Entry 7S4J (electron microscopy, 2.16 A resolution); this record covers chains G and F of the 9 polymer chains in the assembly.

Chain G:
Molecule: Ammonia monooxygenase/methane monooxygenase, subunit C family protein
Organism: Methylococcus capsulatus str. Bath
Notes: EC 1.14.13.25
UniProtKB: Q603F1 (Q603F1_METCA); residues 30-289 here correspond to UniProt positions 1-260 (UniProt number = residue number - 29)
Sequence (260 residues; row label = number of the first residue in the row):
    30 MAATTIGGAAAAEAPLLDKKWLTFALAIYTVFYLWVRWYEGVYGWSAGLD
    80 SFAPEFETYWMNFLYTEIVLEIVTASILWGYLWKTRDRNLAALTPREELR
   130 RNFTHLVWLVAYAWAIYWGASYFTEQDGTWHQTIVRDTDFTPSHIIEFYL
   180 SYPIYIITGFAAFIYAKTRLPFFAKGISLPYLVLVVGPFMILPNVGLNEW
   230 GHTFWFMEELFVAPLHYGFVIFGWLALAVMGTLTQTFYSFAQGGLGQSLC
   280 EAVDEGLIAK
Disordered / not traced: 30-44, 281-289
Bound ions: Cu ion: Asp156, His160, His173
Residues lining bound ligands:
  - 1,2-dihexanoyl-sn-glycero-3-phosphocholine (HXG), molecule 1: Leu63, Arg66, Trp67, Gly70, Trp143, Tyr146, Trp147, Tyr151
  - 1,2-dihexanoyl-sn-glycero-3-phosphocholine (HXG), molecule 2: Trp234, Phe235, Met236, Glu237, Pro243, Tyr246
  - 1,2-didecanoyl-sn-glycero-3-phosphocholine (P1O), molecule 1: Trp50, Phe53, Ala54, Ile57, Tyr58, Thr103, Leu107, Tyr110, Leu111, Arg130, Thr133, Val136, Trp137, Ala140, Ile186, Thr187, Tyr194, Arg198
  - 1,2-didecanoyl-sn-glycero-3-phosphocholine (P1O), molecule 2: Ser105, Trp108, Gly109, Trp112, Phe189, Phe192, Ile193, Lys196, Ile206, Leu211, Phe218
  - 1,2-didecanoyl-sn-glycero-3-phosphocholine (P1O), molecule 3: Leu208, Leu211, Val212, Val215, Leu254
  - diundecyl phosphatidyl choline (PLC), molecule 1: Val60, Phe61, Trp64, Trp67, Tyr68, Tyr72, Thr87, Tyr88, Asn91, Phe92, Thr95, Glu96, Leu99, Glu100, Thr103, Leu179, Ile183, Ile186
  - diundecyl phosphatidyl choline (PLC), molecule 2: Ser80, Phe81, Phe85, Met90, Leu93, Tyr94, Ile97, Val98, Thr167, Asp168, Phe169, Tyr178, Leu221, Pro222, Val224, Gly225, Glu228
  - diundecyl phosphatidyl choline (PLC), molecule 3: Ile97, Glu100, Phe169, Tyr178, Pro182
  - diundecyl phosphatidyl choline (PLC), molecule 4: Leu226, Trp229, Phe233, Trp234, Gly247
  - diundecyl phosphatidyl choline (PLC), molecule 5: Leu239, Val241, Pro243, Tyr246, Val249, Trp253

Chain F:
Molecule: Particulate methane monooxygenase beta subunit
Organism: Methylococcus capsulatus str. Bath
Notes: EC 1.14.18.3
UniProtKB: Q607G3 (PMOA_METCA); residue numbers follow UniProt; this construct covers 1-247
Sequence (247 residues; numbered 1 to 247; the number before each row is that of its first residue):
     1 MSAAQSAVRSHAEAVQVSRTIDWMALFVVFFVIVGSYHIHAMLTMGDWDF
    51 WSDWKDRRLWVTVTPIVLVTFPAAVQSYLWERYRLPWGATVCVLGLLLGE
   101 WINRYFNFWGWTYFPINFVFPASLVPGAIILDTVLMLSGSYLFTAIVGAM
   151 GWGLIFYPGNWPIIAPLHVPVEYNGMLMSIADIQGYNYVRTGTPEYIRMV
   201 EKGTLRTFGKDVAPVSAFFSAFMSILIYFMWHFIGRWFSNERFLQST
Disordered / not traced: 1-6
Residues lining bound ligands:
  - 1,2-didecanoyl-sn-glycero-3-phosphocholine (P1O), molecule 1: Ser138, Gly139, Ser140, Phe143
  - 1,2-didecanoyl-sn-glycero-3-phosphocholine (P1O), molecule 2: Ser140, Leu142, Phe143, Ile146
  - 1,2-didecanoyl-sn-glycero-3-phosphocholine (P1O), molecule 3: Tyr141, Leu142, Phe229, His232, Phe233, Arg236
  - 1,2-didecanoyl-sn-glycero-3-phosphocholine (P1O), molecule 4: Trp237, Arg242, Leu244, Gln245, Ser246, Thr247
  - diundecyl phosphatidyl choline (PLC), molecule 1: Thr44, Val67, Met199, Met223
  - diundecyl phosphatidyl choline (PLC), molecule 2: Trp48, Leu59, Val63, Ile66, Val67, Thr70, Met199, Phe219, Phe222, Met223, Leu226, Ile227
  - diundecyl phosphatidyl choline (PLC), molecule 3: Arg57, Ile130, Gly151, Leu154, Ile155, Tyr157, Pro158, Trp161, Ala213, Pro214, Ala217, Phe218
  - diundecyl phosphatidyl choline (PLC), molecule 4: Met150, Phe208, Lys210, Asp211, Pro214, Val215, Phe218
  - diundecyl phosphatidyl choline (PLC), molecule 5: Lys210, Pro214, Phe218

Chain G / chain F interface:
Residue-residue contacts (163):
  Leu46(G) - Val17(F)  hydrophobic
  Asp47(G) - Met24(F)
  Leu55(G) - Phe27(F)  hydrophobic
  Arg66(G) - Phe106(F)  hydrogen bond (side chain-backbone)
  Arg66(G) - Asn107(F)  hydrogen bond
  Arg66(G) - Gly110(F)
  Arg66(G) - Trp111(F)
  Glu69(G) - Trp111(F)  hydrogen bond (backbone-side chain)
  Gly70(G) - Trp111(F)
  Trp74(G) - Trp111(F)
  Pro124(G) - Ala7(F)
  Arg125(G) - Ala7(F)  hydrogen bond (side chain-backbone)
  Arg125(G) - Val8(F)
  Arg125(G) - Arg9(F)
  Arg125(G) - Glu13(F)  salt bridge
  Leu128(G) - Ala7(F)
  Leu128(G) - Val8(F)  hydrophobic
  Phe132(G) - Val17(F)
  Phe132(G) - Thr20(F)
  Phe132(G) - Ile21(F)  hydrophobic
  Phe132(G) - Met24(F)
  Leu135(G) - Met24(F)  hydrophobic
  Val136(G) - Met24(F)  hydrophobic
  Leu138(G) - Val28(F)
  Val139(G) - Met24(F)
  Val139(G) - Phe27(F)
  Val139(G) - Val28(F)
  Ala142(G) - Val28(F)
  Ala142(G) - Phe31(F)
  Ala142(G) - Val32(F)  hydrophobic
  Trp143(G) - Phe27(F)  hydrophobic
  Trp143(G) - Phe31(F)  hydrophobic
  Tyr146(G) - Phe31(F)  hydrophobic
  Tyr146(G) - Val34(F)  hydrophobic
  Tyr146(G) - Ile102(F)
  Ala149(G) - Gly35(F)
  Ala149(G) - Ile39(F)
  Ala149(G) - Met42(F)
  Ser150(G) - Val34(F)
  Ser150(G) - His38(F)  hydrogen bond
  Ser150(G) - Gly99(F)
  Tyr151(G) - Ile102(F)  hydrophobic
  Tyr151(G) - Asn103(F)
  Tyr151(G) - Asn107(F)  hydrogen bond
  Thr153(G) - Ile39(F)
  Thr153(G) - Met42(F)
  Glu154(G) - His38(F)  salt bridge
  Glu154(G) - Met42(F)
  Glu154(G) - Phe50(F)
  Glu154(G) - Glu100(F)
  Glu154(G) - Asn103(F)  hydrogen bond
  Glu154(G) - Arg104(F)  salt bridge
  Gln155(G) - Asn103(F)  hydrogen bond (backbone-side chain)
  Gln155(G) - Asn107(F)
  Gln155(G) - Trp111(F)
  Thr158(G) - Asn103(F)
  Thr158(G) - Asn107(F)
  Thr158(G) - Phe108(F)
  Thr158(G) - Trp111(F)
  Trp159(G) - Trp111(F)  hydrophobic
  His160(G) - Gly192(F)
  Gln161(G) - Phe50(F)
  Gln161(G) - Trp51(F)
  Gln161(G) - Phe108(F)
  Gln161(G) - Phe114(F)
  Gln161(G) - Arg190(F)
  Gln161(G) - Thr191(F)  hydrogen bond (backbone-backbone)
  Gln161(G) - Gly192(F)
  Gln161(G) - Thr193(F)
  Thr162(G) - Thr112(F)
  Thr162(G) - Phe114(F)
  Thr162(G) - Thr191(F)  hydrogen bond (backbone-side chain)
  Val164(G) - Thr191(F)
  Ser172(G) - Trp111(F)
  Phe201(G) - Phe243(F)
  Phe202(G) - Phe243(F)
  Lys204(G) - Gln245(F)  hydrogen bond (backbone-side chain)
  Gly205(G) - Phe243(F)
  Gly205(G) - Gln245(F)
  Ile206(G) - Phe243(F)
  Ile206(G) - Leu244(F)  hydrogen bond (backbone-backbone)
  Ile206(G) - Ser246(F)
  Ser207(G) - Arg242(F)
  Ser207(G) - Phe243(F)
  Leu208(G) - Asn240(F)
  Leu208(G) - Arg242(F)  hydrogen bond (backbone-backbone)
  Leu208(G) - Leu244(F)  hydrophobic
  Pro209(G) - Asn240(F)
  Pro209(G) - Arg242(F)
  Leu211(G) - Leu244(F)  hydrophobic
  Leu211(G) - Thr247(F)
  Glu237(G) - Tyr196(F)  hydrogen bond
  Glu237(G) - Ile197(F)
  Glu238(G) - Gly192(F)
  Glu238(G) - Ile197(F)
  Leu239(G) - Asp47(F)
  Leu239(G) - Trp54(F)  hydrophobic
  Leu239(G) - Ile197(F)  hydrophobic
  Leu239(G) - Met199(F)  hydrophobic
  Phe240(G) - Met42(F)
  Phe240(G) - Leu43(F)
  Phe240(G) - Asp47(F)  hydrogen bond (backbone-side chain)
  Phe240(G) - Phe50(F)  hydrophobic
  Val241(G) - Leu43(F)
  Val241(G) - Thr44(F)
  Val241(G) - Met45(F)
  Val241(G) - Gly46(F)
  Val241(G) - Asp47(F)
  His245(G) - Leu43(F)
  Tyr246(G) - Leu43(F)
  Phe248(G) - Ile39(F)
  Phe248(G) - Leu43(F)  hydrophobic
  Val249(G) - His40(F)
  Val249(G) - Leu43(F)  hydrophobic
  Gly252(G) - Ser36(F)
  Trp253(G) - His40(F)  hydrogen bond
  Trp253(G) - Phe71(F)
  Trp253(G) - Trp231(F)  hydrophobic
  Trp253(G) - Phe238(F)
  Leu254(G) - Phe238(F)  hydrophobic
  Ala255(G) - Val32(F)
  Ala255(G) - Ser36(F)
  Leu256(G) - Phe71(F)  hydrophobic
  Leu256(G) - Ala74(F)  hydrophobic
  Leu256(G) - Val75(F)  hydrophobic
  Leu256(G) - Trp231(F)  hydrophobic
  Leu256(G) - Phe238(F)  hydrophobic
  Ala257(G) - Phe238(F)
  Val258(G) - Val32(F)  hydrophobic
  Met259(G) - Ala74(F)
  Met259(G) - Val75(F)  hydrophobic
  Met259(G) - Tyr78(F)  hydrogen bond (backbone-side chain)
  Met259(G) - Gly235(F)
  Met259(G) - Ser239(F)
  Gly260(G) - Phe238(F)
  Gly260(G) - Asn240(F)
  Leu262(G) - Ala25(F)  hydrophobic
  Leu262(G) - Val28(F)  hydrophobic
  Leu262(G) - Val29(F)  hydrophobic
  Thr263(G) - Tyr78(F)
  Thr263(G) - Tyr83(F)
  Thr263(G) - Glu241(F)
  Gln264(G) - Glu241(F)  hydrogen bond (side chain-backbone)
  Gln264(G) - Arg242(F)
  Gln264(G) - Phe243(F)
  Phe266(G) - Ile21(F)  hydrophobic
  Phe266(G) - Ala25(F)  hydrophobic
  Phe266(G) - Tyr83(F)
  Tyr267(G) - Arg82(F)  hydrogen bond
  Tyr267(G) - Glu241(F)
  Phe269(G) - Ile21(F)  hydrophobic
  Gly272(G) - Ala7(F)
  Gly273(G) - Ala7(F)
  Gly275(G) - Ala7(F)
  Gly275(G) - Val8(F)
  Gln276(G) - Ser10(F)
  Gln276(G) - His11(F)
  Gln276(G) - Ala14(F)
  Ser277(G) - His11(F)  hydrogen bond
  Ser277(G) - Ala14(F)
  Ser277(G) - Val15(F)
  Leu278(G) - Ala14(F)
  Glu280(G) - His11(F)
Other interface residues (no listed pair), chain G (79 interface residues in all): Gly73, Ile145, Gly157, Ile163, Tyr181, Ala203, Val212, Leu213
Other interface residues (no listed pair), chain F (74 interface residues in all): Ser18, Trp48, Val189, Trp237

Overview:
79 residues of chain G and 74 residues of chain F are in contact; the contacts include 20 hydrogen bonds and 3
salt bridges. Polar contacts include Arg125(G)-Glu13(F), Glu154(G)-His38(F) and Glu154(G)-Arg104(F).
Chain G is Ammonia monooxygenase/methane monooxygenase, subunit C family protein and chain F is Particulate
methane monooxygenase beta subunit, both from Methylococcus capsulatus str. Bath; the structure, CryoEM
structure of Methylococcus capsulatus (Bath) pMMO in a native lipid nanodisc at 2.16 Angstrom resolution, was
determined by electron microscopy together with 7S4H, 7S4I, 7S4K, 7S4L, 7S4M, 7T4O and 7T4P from the same
study.
